7X49 - chains A and D of the 6 polymer chains in the assembly; structure by electron microscopy, 3.13 A resolution.

Chain A:
Protein: Virion protein 1
From: Coxsackievirus B1
UniProtKB: W8GTF7 (W8GTF7_9ENTO); residue numbers follow UniProt; this construct covers 1-278
Chain sequence (278 residues; each row starts with the number of its first residue):
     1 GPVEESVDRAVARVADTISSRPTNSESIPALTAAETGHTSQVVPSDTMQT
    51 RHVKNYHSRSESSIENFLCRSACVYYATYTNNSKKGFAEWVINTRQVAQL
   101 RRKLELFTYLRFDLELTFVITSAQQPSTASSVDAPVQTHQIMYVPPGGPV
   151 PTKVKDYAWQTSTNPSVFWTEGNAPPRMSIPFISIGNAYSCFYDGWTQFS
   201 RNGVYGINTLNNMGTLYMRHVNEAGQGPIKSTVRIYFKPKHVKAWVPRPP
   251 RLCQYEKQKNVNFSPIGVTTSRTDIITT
Unresolved in the structure: 1-11
Sequence notes: conflict K84 (Glu in W8GTF7)

Chain D:
Protein: Capsid protein VP4
From: Coxsackievirus B1
UniProtKB: A0A2S1FMR1 (A0A2S1FMR1_9ENTO); residue numbers follow UniProt; this construct covers 1-69
Chain sequence (69 residues; each row starts with the number of its first residue):
     1 MGAQVSTQKTGAHETGLNASGNSVIHYTNINYYKDAASNSANRQDFTQDP
    51 GKFTEPVKDIMVKTMPALN
Unresolved in the structure: 13-24
Sequence notes: conflict V24 (Ile in A0A2S1FMR1)

Interface between chain A and chain D:
Pairs across the interface (40):
  A12(A) with F46(D), hydrophobic
  S27(A) with T64(D)
  I28(A) with K63(D); T64(D), hydrogen bond (backbone-backbone)
  P29(A) with K63(D)
  A33(A) with A67(D)
  G37(A) with P56(D)
  H38(A) with T54(D); E55(D); V57(D); M61(D), hydrogen bond
  T39(A) with T54(D), hydrogen bond (backbone-backbone)
  Q41(A) with T54(D); E55(D); K63(D), hydrogen bond (backbone-side chain)
  V42(A) with K63(D)
  D46(A) with K63(D), salt bridge
  Y56(A) with A12(D), hydrophobic
  S58(A) with K9(D)
  R59(A) with Q48(D), hydrogen bond
  S60(A) with K9(D); F46(D)
  S63(A) with F46(D)
  E65(A) with A41(D); N42(D); R43(D)
  N66(A) with R43(D)
  C69(A) with A41(D), hydrophobic; R43(D), hydrogen bond (backbone-side chain)
  D113(A) with A37(D)
  S179(A) with A37(D), hydrogen bond (side chain-backbone); S38(D)
  P181(A) with A37(D), hydrophobic
  K240(A) with A37(D); S38(D); N39(D), hydrogen bond (side chain-backbone)
  H241(A) with A36(D); S40(D), hydrogen bond (side chain-backbone); N42(D)
  P247(A) with F53(D)
Other interface residues (no listed pair), chain A (29 interface residues in all): T32, E35, T36, V43
Other interface residues (no listed pair), chain D (25 interface residues in all): D45, M65, P66, L68

Overview:
29 residues of chain A and 25 residues of chain D are in contact; the contacts include 9 hydrogen bonds and 1
salt bridge. Among the polar pairs are D46(A)-K63(D), H38(A)-M61(D) and Q41(A)-K63(D).
Chain A is Virion protein 1 and chain D is Capsid protein VP4, both from Coxsackievirus B1; the structure,
Cryo-EM structure of Coxsackievirus B1 mature virion in complex with nAb 8A10 (classified from CVB1 mature
..., was determined by electron microscopy together with 7X2G, 7X2I, 7X2O, 7X2T, 7X2W, 7X35 and 7 further
entries from the same study.
